Entry 5TCR (electron microscopy, 6.30 A resolution (low resolution: residue-level contacts below are approximate; hydrogen-bond / salt-bridge calls are withheld)); this record covers chains P and b of the 63 polymer chains in the assembly.

[Chain P]
Protein: Lipoprotein PrgK
Source organism: Salmonella enterica subsp. enterica serovar Typhimurium
UniProt: P41786 (PRGK_SALTY); numbering as in UniProt (aligned over 18-252)
Chain sequence (235 residues; row label = number of the first residue in the row):
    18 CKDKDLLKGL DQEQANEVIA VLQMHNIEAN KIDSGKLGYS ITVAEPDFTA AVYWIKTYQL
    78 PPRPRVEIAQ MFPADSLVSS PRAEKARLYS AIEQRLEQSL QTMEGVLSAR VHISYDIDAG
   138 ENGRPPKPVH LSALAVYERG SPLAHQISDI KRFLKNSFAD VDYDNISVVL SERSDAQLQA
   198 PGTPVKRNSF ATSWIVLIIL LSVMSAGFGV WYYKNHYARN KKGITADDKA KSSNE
Unresolved in the structure: 18-19, 204-252
Curated features (UniProtKB/Swiss-Prot):
  - lipidation: C18 (N-palmitoyl cysteine)

[Chain b]
Protein: Protein PrgH
Source organism: Salmonella enterica subsp. enterica serovar Typhimurium
UniProt: P41783 (PRGH_SALTY); residues 130-392 here = UniProt positions 130-392
Chain sequence (263 residues; row label = number of the first residue in the row):
   130 SAKKNEPRFK NGIVAALAGF FILGIGTVGT LWILNSPQRQ AAELDSLLGQ EKERFQVLPG
   190 RDKMLYVAAQ NERDTLWARQ VLARGDYDKN ARVINENEEN KRISIWLDTY YPQLAYYRIH
   250 FDEPRKPVFW LSRQRNTMSK KELEVLSQKL RALMPYADSV NITLMDDVTA AGQAEAGLKQ
   310 QALPYSRRNH KGGVTFVIQG ALDDVEILRA RQFVDSYYRT WGGRYVQFAI ELKDDWLKGR
   370 SFQYGAEGYI KMSPGHWYFP SPL
Unresolved in the structure: 130-170, 365-392

[Chain P / chain b interface]
Pairs across the interface - 14 pairs, chain P then chain b:
  R156(P) - E227(b)
  H162(P) - I359(b)
  S165(P) - L361(b)
  D166(P) - R340(b)
  R169(P) - D333(b)
  R169(P) - L361(b)
  D179(P) - D363(b)
  Y180(P) - L361(b)
  Y180(P) - K362(b)
  Y180(P) - D363(b)
  R190(P) - L205(b)
  D192(P) - R208(b)
  L195(P) - Q209(b)
  L195(P) - A212(b)
Also at the interface, not in a pair above, chain P (14 interface residues in all): E155, K168, D181, Q196
Also at the interface, not in a pair above, chain b (15 interface residues in all): K230, L331, I336, V343

[Overview]
14 residues of chain P and 15 residues of chain b are in contact.
Chain P is Lipoprotein PrgK and chain b is Protein PrgH, both from Salmonella enterica subsp. enterica serovar
Typhimurium; the structure, Atomic model of the Salmonella SPI-1 type III secretion injectisome basal body
proteins InvG, PrgH, and ..., was determined by electron microscopy, deposited together with 5TCP and 5TCQ.
